PDB entry 5ZR6 | X-ray diffraction, 3.00 A resolution | chains A and B

Chain A (and B):
Name: Metal-dependent transcriptional regulator
From: Mycobacterium tuberculosis
Notes: chain B of this document is another copy of the same molecule, construct and numbering; everything in this record applies to it too
UniProt: A0A045JFF4 (A0A045JFF4_MYCTX); numbering as in UniProt (aligned over 12-228)
Amino-acid sequence (226 residues; each row starts with the number of its first residue):
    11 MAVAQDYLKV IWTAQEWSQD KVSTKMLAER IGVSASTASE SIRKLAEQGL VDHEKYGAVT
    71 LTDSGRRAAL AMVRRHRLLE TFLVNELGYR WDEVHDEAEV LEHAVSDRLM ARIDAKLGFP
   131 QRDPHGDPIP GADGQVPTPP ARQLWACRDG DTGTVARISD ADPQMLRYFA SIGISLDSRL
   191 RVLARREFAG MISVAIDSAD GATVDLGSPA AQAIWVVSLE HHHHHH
Disordered / not traced: 11-12, 64-66, 230-236 (chain B: 11-12, 63-67, 209-210, 230-236)
Construct notes: initiating methionine (11); expression tag (229-236)

Interface between chain A and chain B:
Residue-residue contacts (31; chain A residue first):
  Phe92(A) - Phe92(B)  hydrophobic
  Phe92(A) - Leu97(B)  hydrophobic
  Leu93(A) - Leu119(B)  hydrophobic
  Glu96(A) - Lys126(B)  salt bridge
  Leu97(A) - Phe92(B)  hydrophobic
  Leu97(A) - Leu119(B)  hydrophobic
  Leu97(A) - Arg122(B)
  Tyr99(A) - Arg118(B)
  Tyr99(A) - Leu119(B)  hydrogen bond (side chain-backbone)
  Tyr99(A) - Arg122(B)
  Glu103(A) - Arg118(B)  salt bridge
  Glu103(A) - Arg122(B)  salt bridge
  Glu107(A) - Ser116(B)  hydrogen bond
  Glu107(A) - Leu119(B)
  Val110(A) - Ala114(B)
  Leu111(A) - Leu111(B)  hydrophobic
  Leu111(A) - Ala114(B)
  Leu111(A) - Leu119(B)  hydrophobic
  Ala114(A) - Val110(B)
  Ala114(A) - Leu111(B)
  Ala114(A) - Ala114(B)  hydrophobic
  Val115(A) - Leu111(B)  hydrophobic
  Ser116(A) - Glu107(B)  hydrogen bond
  Arg118(A) - Tyr99(B)
  Leu119(A) - Leu93(B)  hydrophobic
  Leu119(A) - Leu97(B)  hydrophobic
  Leu119(A) - Tyr99(B)  hydrogen bond (backbone-side chain)
  Leu119(A) - Glu107(B)
  Arg122(A) - Leu97(B)
  Arg122(A) - Tyr99(B)
  Lys126(A) - Glu96(B)  salt bridge
Also at the interface, not in a pair above, chain A (18 interface residues in all): Gly98, Arg100
Also at the interface, not in a pair above, chain B (17 interface residues in all): Gly98, Glu103, Val115

Overview:
The interface between chain A and chain B involves 18 residues on one side and 17 on the other; the contacts
include 4 hydrogen bonds and 4 salt bridges. Among the polar pairs are Glu96(A)-Lys126(B), Glu103(A)-Arg118(B)
and Glu103(A)-Arg122(B).
Chain A and chain B are both Metal-dependent transcriptional regulator (Mycobacterium tuberculosis); the
structure, Manganese-dependent transcriptional repressor complex with manganese, was determined by X-ray
diffraction together with 5ZR4 from the same study.
